6NC3 - chains A and B of the 24 polymer chains in the assembly; structure by electron microscopy, 4.50 A resolution (low resolution: residue-level contacts below are approximate; hydrogen-bond / salt-bridge calls are withheld).

[Chain A]
Protein: HIV-1 Env AMC011 v4.2 SOSIP gp120
Organism: Human immunodeficiency virus 1
Notes: engineered mutation(s): H66R, A316W, A501C
Chain sequence (512 residues; numbered -4 to 513 plus 30 insertion-coded residues; 36 numbers in that range are skipped by the numbering (no residue carries them; nothing is unmodelled there); the number before each row is that of its first residue; a row labelled like 135A-135T holds insertion residues (135A, then the next letters in order); numbers below 1 keep their minus sign (Met-4 is residue -4)):
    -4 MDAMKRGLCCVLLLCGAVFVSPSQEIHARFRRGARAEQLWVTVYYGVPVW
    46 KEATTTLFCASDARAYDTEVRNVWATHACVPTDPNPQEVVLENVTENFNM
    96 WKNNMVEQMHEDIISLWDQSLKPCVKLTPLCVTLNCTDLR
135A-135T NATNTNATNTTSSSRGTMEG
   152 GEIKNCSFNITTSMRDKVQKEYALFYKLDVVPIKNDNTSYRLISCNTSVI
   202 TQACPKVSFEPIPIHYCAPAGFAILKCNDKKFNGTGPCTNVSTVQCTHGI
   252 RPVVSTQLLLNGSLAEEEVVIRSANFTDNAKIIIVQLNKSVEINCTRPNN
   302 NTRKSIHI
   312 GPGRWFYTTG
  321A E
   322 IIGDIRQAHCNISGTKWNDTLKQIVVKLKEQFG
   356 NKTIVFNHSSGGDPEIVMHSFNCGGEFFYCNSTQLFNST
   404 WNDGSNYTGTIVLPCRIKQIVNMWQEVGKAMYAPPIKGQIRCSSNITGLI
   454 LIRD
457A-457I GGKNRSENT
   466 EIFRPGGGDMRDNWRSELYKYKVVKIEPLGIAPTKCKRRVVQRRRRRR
Not modelled in the structure: -4 to 32, 135A-135T, 404-413, 457A-457I, 506-513
Cystine bridges: Cys54-Cys74, Cys119-Cys205, Cys126-Cys196, Cys131-Cys157, Cys218-Cys247, Cys228-Cys239, Cys296-Cys331, Cys378-Cys445, Cys385-Cys418
Covalent attachments: glycan linked to Asn88, Asn241; N-acetylglucosamine (NAG) linked to Asn130, Asn197, Asn234, Asn262, Asn276, Asn295, Asn332, Asn448
From the paper describing this entry:
  - post-translational modification sites: Asn88, Asn241

[Chain B]
Protein: HIV-1 Env AMC011 v4.2 SOSIP gp41
Organism: Human immunodeficiency virus 1
Notes: engineered mutation(s): L543Q, I559P, Q567K, T605C
Chain sequence (153 residues; row label = number of the first residue in the row; note: 25 numbers in that range are skipped by the numbering (no residue carries them; nothing is unmodelled there); a row labelled like 543A-543Y holds insertion residues (543A, then the next letters in order)):
   512 AVGIGAVFLGFLGAAGSTMGAASMTLTVQARQ
543A-543Y LLSGIVQQQNNLLRAPEAQQHLLKL
   546 T
   570 VWGIKQLQARVLAVERYLKDQQLLGIWGCSGKLICCTAVPWNTSWSNKSY
   620 NQIWNNMTWMEWEREIDNYTSLIYTLIEDSQNQQEKNEQELLELD
Not modelled in the structure: 543A-543Y
Cystine bridges: Cys598-Cys604

[How chain A and chain B interact]
Pairs across the interface (95):
  Gln33(A) - Pro609(B)
  Gln33(A) - Trp610(B)
  Leu34(A) - Pro609(B)
  Leu34(A) - Trp610(B)
  Leu34(A) - Tyr619(B)
  Trp35(A) - Ala607(B)
  Trp35(A) - Val608(B)
  Trp35(A) - Pro609(B)
  Trp35(A) - Trp610(B)
  Val36(A) - Cys605(B)
  Val36(A) - Thr606(B)
  Val36(A) - Val608(B)
  Val36(A) - Pro609(B)
  Val36(A) - Trp610(B)
  Val36(A) - Ile642(B)
  Thr37(A) - Ile603(B)
  Thr37(A) - Cys604(B)
  Thr37(A) - Cys605(B)
  Val38(A) - Trp596(B)
  Val38(A) - Leu602(B)
  Val38(A) - Ile603(B)
  Val38(A) - Cys604(B)
  Tyr39(A) - Leu602(B)
  Tyr39(A) - Ile603(B)
  Tyr39(A) - Trp623(B)
  Tyr39(A) - Trp628(B)
  Tyr40(A) - Leu537(B)
  Tyr40(A) - Asp589(B)
  Tyr40(A) - Leu602(B)
  Gly41(A) - Leu537(B)
  Gly41(A) - Gln540(B)
  Val42(A) - Leu537(B)
  Val42(A) - Trp628(B)
  Val42(A) - Glu632(B)
  Pro43(A) - Phe522(B)
  Pro43(A) - Leu523(B)
  Pro43(A) - Gly524(B)
  Pro43(A) - Ala525(B)
  Pro43(A) - Gln540(B)
  Val44(A) - Ala525(B)
  Val44(A) - Trp628(B)
  Val44(A) - Met629(B)
  Val44(A) - Glu632(B)
  Trp45(A) - Phe522(B)
  Trp45(A) - Gly524(B)
  Trp45(A) - Met629(B)
  Lys46(A) - Asp636(B)
  Thr50(A) - Leu581(B)
  Thr51(A) - Lys574(B)
  Cys54(A) - Trp571(B)
  Thr71(A) - Trp571(B)
  Ala73(A) - Trp571(B)
  Val84(A) - Leu520(B)
  Val84(A) - Gly521(B)
  Leu86(A) - Phe522(B)
  Glu87(A) - Leu520(B)
  Asn88(A) - Ala526(B)
  Asn88(A) - Gly527(B)
  Val89(A) - Ala526(B)
  Asp107(A) - Lys574(B)
  Leu111(A) - Val570(B)
  Leu111(A) - Trp571(B)
  Gln114(A) - Thr546(B)
  Gln114(A) - Val570(B)
  Ala221(A) - Ala582(B)
  Thr244(A) - Phe522(B)
  Lys490(A) - Arg585(B)
  Ile491(A) - Arg585(B)
  Glu492(A) - Arg585(B)
  Pro493(A) - Asp589(B)
  Leu494(A) - Asp589(B)
  Leu494(A) - Leu592(B)
  Leu494(A) - Leu593(B)
  Leu494(A) - Tyr643(B)
  Gly495(A) - Glu632(B)
  Ile496(A) - Trp628(B)
  Ile496(A) - Trp631(B)
  Ile496(A) - Ile642(B)
  Ile496(A) - Tyr643(B)
  Ala497(A) - Met530(B)
  Ala497(A) - Trp623(B)
  Ala497(A) - Trp628(B)
  Ala497(A) - Trp631(B)
  Pro498(A) - Trp610(B)
  Pro498(A) - Ile622(B)
  Pro498(A) - Trp623(B)
  Pro498(A) - Trp631(B)
  Lys500(A) - Tyr619(B)
  Cys501(A) - Cys605(B)
  Arg503(A) - Cys605(B)
  Arg503(A) - Thr606(B)
  Arg503(A) - Ala607(B)
  Arg503(A) - Gln650(B)
  Arg503(A) - Glu654(B)
  Val505(A) - Glu654(B)
Other interface residues (no listed pair), chain A (49 interface residues in all): Leu52, Val75, Val85, Tyr217, Pro220, Thr499, Lys502
Other interface residues (no listed pair), chain B (53 interface residues in all): Ala533, Thr536, Gln575, Ala578, Gln590, Trp614, Ile635, Ile646, Asn651, Gln658

[Overview]
Chain A and chain B form an interface of 49 and 53 residues respectively. N-acetylglucosamine is covalently
linked to Asn130(A), Asn197(A), Asn234(A), Asn262(A), Asn276(A) and Asn295(A) and 2 more. The paper reports
modification sites Asn88(A) and Asn241(A).
Here chain A is HIV-1 Env AMC011 v4.2 SOSIP gp120 and chain B is HIV-1 Env AMC011 v4.2 SOSIP gp41, both from
Human immunodeficiency virus 1. Entry 6NC3 (AMC011 v4.2 SOSIP Env trimer in complex with fusion peptide
targeting antibody VRC34 fragment antigen binding) was determined by electron microscopy, deposited together
with 6NC2 and 6NCP.
